Entry 7EJ8 (electron microscopy, 3.00 A resolution); this record covers chains A and H of the 5 polymer chains in the assembly.

# Chain A
Protein: Guanine nucleotide-binding protein G(o) subunit alpha
Source organism: Homo sapiens
UniProtKB: P09471 (GNAO_HUMAN); residues 1-354 here = UniProt positions 1-354
Chain sequence (354 residues; row label = number of the first residue in the row):
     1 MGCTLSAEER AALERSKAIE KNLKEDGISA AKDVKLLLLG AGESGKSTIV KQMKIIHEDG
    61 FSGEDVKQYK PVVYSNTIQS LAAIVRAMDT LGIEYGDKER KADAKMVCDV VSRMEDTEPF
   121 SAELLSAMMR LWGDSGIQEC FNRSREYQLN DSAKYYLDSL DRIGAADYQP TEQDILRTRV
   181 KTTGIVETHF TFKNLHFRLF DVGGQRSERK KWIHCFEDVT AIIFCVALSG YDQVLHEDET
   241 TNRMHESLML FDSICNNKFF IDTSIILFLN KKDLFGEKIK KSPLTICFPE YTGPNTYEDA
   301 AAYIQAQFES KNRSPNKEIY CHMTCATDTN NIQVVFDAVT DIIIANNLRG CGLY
Disordered / not traced: 1-3, 54-182, 235-241
Curated features (UniProtKB/Swiss-Prot):
  - region: Lys35 to Thr48 (G1 motif), Asp174 to Thr182 (G2 motif), Phe197 to Arg206 (G3 motif), Ile266 to Asp273 (G4 motif), Thr324 to Thr329 (G5 motif)
  - binding site (GTP): Glu43, Lys46, Ser47, Thr48, Ser152, Leu176, Arg177, Thr178, Arg179, Asn270, Asp273, Cys325
  - binding site (Mg(2+)): Ser47, Thr182
  - modified residue: Arg179 (ADP-ribosylarginine), Gln205 (5-glutamyl histamine), Cys351 (ADP-ribosylcysteine)
  - lipidation: Gly2 (N-myristoyl glycine), Cys3 (S-palmitoyl cysteine), Cys351 (S-palmitoyl cysteine)
  - natural variant: Gly40 (G40R: In DEE17 and NEDIM; G40W: Found in a patient with intractable early-onset epilepsy), Ser47 (S47G: In NEDIM), Gln52 (Q52P: Found in a patient with intractable early-onset epilepsy; Q52R: In DEE17), Ile56 (I56T: In NEDIM), Asp174 (D174G: In DEE17), Thr191 to Phe197 (deletion: In DEE17), Gly203 (G203R: In DEE17), Arg209 (R209C: In DEE17 and NEDIM; R209G: In NEDIM; R209H: In NEDIM; R209L: In NEDIM), Ala227 (A227V: In NEDIM), Glu246 (E246G: In NEDIM; E246K: In NEDIM), Ile279 (I279N: In DEE17)
  - mutagenesis: Cys351 (C351A: Strong loss of binding to ADGRG3)

# Chain H
Protein: scFv16
Source organism: Mus musculus
Notes: antibody fragment or engineered binder
Chain sequence (307 residues; each row starts with the number of its first residue; note: 3 numbers in that range are skipped by the numbering (no residue carries them; nothing is unmodelled there); a row labelled like 120A-120O holds insertion residues (120A, then the next letters in order); numbers below 1 keep their minus sign (Met-37 is residue -37)):
   -37 MLLVNQSHQG FNKEHTSKMV SAIVLYVLLA AAAHSAFADV QLVESGGGLV QPGGSRKLSC
    23 SASGFAFSSF GMHWVRQAPE KGLEWVAYIS SGSGTIYYAD TVKGRFTISR DDPKNTLFLQ
    83 MTSLRSEDTA MYYCVRSIYY YGSSPFDFWG QGTTLTVS
120A-120O SGGGGSGGGGSGGGG
   124 SDIVMTQATS SVPVTPGESV SISCRSSKSL LHSNGNTYLY WFLQRPGQSP QLLIYRMSNL
   184 ASGVPDRFSG SGSGTAFTLT ISRLEAEDVG VYYCMQHLEY PLTFGAGTKL ELKGSLEVLF
   244 QGPAAAHHHH HHHH
Disordered / not traced: -37 to 0, 120A-120O, 237-257
Cystine bridges: Cys22-Cys96, Cys147-Cys217

# Chain A / chain H interface
Contacting residue pairs - 20 pairs, chain A then chain H:
  Ser6(A) - His155(H)
  Ser6(A) - Tyr161(H)  hydrogen bond
  Glu8(A) - Tyr101(H)
  Glu8(A) - Tyr161(H)
  Glu8(A) - Tyr163(H)
  Glu8(A) - Arg179(H)  salt bridge
  Glu8(A) - His220(H)  salt bridge
  Glu9(A) - His155(H)
  Glu9(A) - Asn157(H)  hydrogen bond
  Glu9(A) - Tyr161(H)
  Arg10(A) - Tyr59(H)  hydrogen bond
  Arg10(A) - Glu222(H)  salt bridge
  Ala11(A) - Tyr101(H)  hydrophobic
  Ala12(A) - Tyr101(H)
  Glu14(A) - Ser52(H)  hydrogen bond
  Glu14(A) - Thr57(H)  hydrogen bond
  Arg15(A) - Ser31(H)  hydrogen bond
  Arg15(A) - Ile100(H)
  Arg15(A) - Tyr101(H)
  Arg15(A) - Tyr102(H)
Also at the interface, not in a pair above, chain A (11 interface residues in all): Thr4, Leu5, Ala7
Also at the interface, not in a pair above, chain H (18 interface residues in all): Gly56, Pro107, Leu221, Tyr223

# Overview
11 residues of chain A face 18 of chain H across their interface, with 6 hydrogen bonds and 3 salt bridges.
Polar pairs include Glu8(A)-Arg179(H), Glu8(A)-His220(H) and Arg10(A)-Glu222(H).
Chain A is Guanine nucleotide-binding protein G(o) subunit alpha (Homo sapiens) and chain H is scFv16 (Mus
musculus); the structure, Structure of the alpha2A-adrenergic receptor GoA signaling complex bound to
brimonidine, was determined by electron microscopy, deposited together with 7EJ0, 7EJA and 7EJK.
